PDB entry 1OWF | X-ray diffraction, 1.95 A resolution | chains C and B of the 5 polymer chains in the assembly

Chain C:
Molecule: Phage lambda H' site
Sequence (35 nucleotides; numbered 50 to 16; the number before each row is that of its first residue; the depositors numbered this strand downwards along its sequence, so these rows (ascending numbers) run in the REVERSE of the deposited 5'-to-3' order):
    16 CGGTTTTTTCGTAACGAATAGTTAAACAACGTGGC

Chain B:
Name: Integration Host Factor beta-subunit
From: Escherichia coli
UniProt: P0A6Y1 (IHFB_ECOLI); residues 1-94 here = UniProt positions 1-94
Sequence (94 residues; each row starts with the number of its first residue):
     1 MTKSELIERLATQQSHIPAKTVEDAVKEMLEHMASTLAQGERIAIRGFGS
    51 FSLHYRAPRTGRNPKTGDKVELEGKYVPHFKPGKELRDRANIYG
Differences from the reference sequence: engineered mutation Ala-44 (Glu in P0A6Y1)

Chain C / chain B interface:
Pairs across the interface (26; chain C residue first):
  DT19(C) / Lys-27(B)  salt bridge to the phosphate
  DT20(C) / Lys-3(B)  phosphate contact
  DT20(C) / Ser-4(B)  hydrogen bond to the phosphate
  DT21(C) / Thr-2(B)  phosphate contact
  DA28(C) / Asn-63(B)  hydrogen bond to the sugar
  DA28(C) / Pro-64(B)  base contact
  DA28(C) / Val-70(B)  phosphate contact
  DA28(C) / Leu-72(B)  phosphate contact
  DA29(C) / Arg-59(B)  salt bridge to the phosphate
  DA29(C) / Gly-61(B)  base contact
  DA29(C) / Arg-62(B)  hydrogen bond to the base
  DA29(C) / Pro-64(B)  base contact
  DA29(C) / Leu-72(B)  phosphate contact
  DA29(C) / Lys-75(B)  salt bridge to the phosphate
  DC30(C) / Arg-59(B)  phosphate contact
  DA40(C) / Arg-42(B)  salt bridge to the phosphate
  DA41(C) / Arg-42(B)  phosphate contact
  DA41(C) / Ser-50(B)  hydrogen bond to the phosphate
  DA41(C) / Lys-81(B)  salt bridge to the phosphate
  DC42(C) / Arg-46(B)  sugar contact
  DC42(C) / Gly-47(B)  hydrogen bond to the phosphate
  DC42(C) / Gly-83(B)  phosphate contact
  DC42(C) / Lys-84(B)  hydrogen bond to the phosphate
  DA43(C) / Arg-46(B)  base contact
  DA43(C) / Gly-47(B)  phosphate contact
  DA43(C) / Lys-84(B)  phosphate contact
Also at the interface, not in a pair above, chain C (12 interface residues in all): DT27, DA44
Also at the interface, not in a pair above, chain B (23 interface residues in all): Ile-45, Phe-48, Lys-65, Arg-87

In short:
The interface between chain C and chain B involves 12 residues on one side and 23 on the other, with 6
hydrogen bonds and 5 salt bridges. Among the polar pairs are DA29(C)/Arg-62(B), DA28(C)/Asn-63(B) and
DT20(C)/Ser-4(B).
Chain C is Phage lambda H' site and chain B is Integration Host Factor beta-subunit (Escherichia coli); the
structure, Crystal structure of a mutant IHF (BetaE44A) complexed with the native H' Site, was determined by
X-ray diffraction (same publication as 1OUZ and 1OWG).
